Entry 9CG4 (electron microscopy, 3.37 A resolution); this record covers chains B and C of the 6 polymer chains in the assembly.

Chain B (and C):
Molecule: Proliferating cell nuclear antigen
From: Homo sapiens
Notes: chain C of this document is another copy of the same molecule, construct and numbering; everything in this record applies to it too
UniProtKB: P12004 (PCNA_HUMAN); residues 1-261 here = UniProt positions 1-261
Sequence (261 residues; numbered 1 to 261; the number before each row is that of its first residue):
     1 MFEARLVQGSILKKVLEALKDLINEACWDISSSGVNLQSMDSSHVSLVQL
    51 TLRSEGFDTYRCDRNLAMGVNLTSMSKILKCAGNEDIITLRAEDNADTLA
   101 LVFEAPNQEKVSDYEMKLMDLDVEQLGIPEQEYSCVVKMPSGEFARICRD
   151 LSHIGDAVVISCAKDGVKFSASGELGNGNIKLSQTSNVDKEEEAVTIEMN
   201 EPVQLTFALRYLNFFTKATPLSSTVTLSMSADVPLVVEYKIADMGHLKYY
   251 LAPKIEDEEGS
Swiss-Prot annotation at these positions:
  - DNA-binding region: Arg61 to Lys80
  - modified residue: Lys14 (N6-acetyllysine), Lys77 (N6-acetyllysine), Lys80 (N6-acetyllysine), Tyr211 (Phosphotyrosine), Lys248 (N6-acetyllysine)
  - cross-link (Glycyl lysine isopeptide (Lys-Gly)): Lys164 (interchain with G-Cter in SUMO2), Lys254 (interchain with G-Cter in SUMO2)
  - natural variant: Ser228 (S228I: In ATLD2)
  - mutagenesis: Lys13 (K13R: Inhibits acetylation, recruitment to DNA damage sites, inducible ubiquitination and protein degradation, DNA replication and repair synthesis efficiencies, but homotrimer formation, nuclear ...), Lys14 (K14R: Inhibits acetylation, recruitment to DNA damage sites, inducible ubiquitination and protein degradation, DNA replication and repair synthesis efficiencies, but homotrimer formation, nuclear ...), Lys20 (K20R: Inhibits acetylation, recruitment to DNA damage sites, inducible ubiquitination and protein degradation, DNA replication and repair synthesis efficiencies, but homotrimer formation, nuclear ...), Met40 (M40A: Complete loss of interaction with UHRF2), Ser43 to Val45 (No effect on POLD3-binding. Impairs binding to ALKBH2), Lys77 (K77A: Inhibits recruitment to DNA damage sites, but nuclear localization is similar as the wild-type; in association with A-80 ...), Lys80 (K80A: Inhibits recruitment to DNA damage sites, but nuclear localization is similar as the wild-type; in association with A-77 ...), Gln125 to Ile128 (Strong decrease in POLD3-binding. Impairs binding to ALKBH2), Ile128 (I128A: Complete loss of interaction with UHRF2), Lys164 (K164R: Abolishes ubiquitination. No effect on interaction with SHPRH), Val188 to Lys190 (No effect on POLD3-binding. No effect on ALKBH2-binding), Tyr211 (Y211F: Alters chromatin-associated PCNA stability and its function in DNA replication and repair), 3 further mutagenesis entries in UniProt
Disulfide bonds: Cys135-Cys162

How chain B and chain C interact:
Contacting residue pairs - 25 pairs, chain B then chain C:
  Ser74(B) - Leu175(C)
  Lys77(B) - Leu175(C)
  Lys80(B) - His153(C)  hydrogen bond
  Cys81(B) - Asp150(C)
  Cys81(B) - His153(C)
  Gln108(B) - Ser183(C)
  Glu109(B) - Leu182(C)
  Glu109(B) - Ser183(C)  hydrogen bond
  Lys110(B) - Arg146(C)
  Lys110(B) - Ile147(C)
  Lys110(B) - Ile180(C)
  Lys110(B) - Lys181(C)
  Lys110(B) - Leu182(C)
  Val111(B) - Ile180(C)
  Val111(B) - Lys181(C)  hydrogen bond (backbone-backbone)
  Ser112(B) - Ile180(C)
  Asp113(B) - Gly178(C)
  Asp113(B) - Asn179(C)  hydrogen bond (backbone-backbone)
  Tyr114(B) - Ile154(C)  hydrophobic
  Tyr114(B) - Asn177(C)
  Tyr114(B) - Ile180(C)
  Glu115(B) - Leu175(C)
  Glu115(B) - Gly176(C)
  Glu115(B) - Asn177(C)  hydrogen bond (backbone-backbone)
  Lys117(B) - Glu174(C)  hydrogen bond (side chain-backbone)
Also at the interface, not in a pair above, chain B (15 interface residues in all): Ile78, Met116
Also at the interface, not in a pair above, chain C (17 interface residues in all): Gln184, Thr185

Overview:
Chain B and chain C form an interface of 15 and 17 residues respectively; the contacts include 6 hydrogen
bonds. Polar pairs include Lys80(B)-His153(C), Glu109(B)-Ser183(C) and Lys117(B)-Glu174(C). UniProt lists 23
mutagenesis sites on chain B.
Chain B and chain C are both Proliferating cell nuclear antigen (Homo sapiens); the structure, Cryo-EM
structure of FAN1, PCNA and DNA substrate with (CAG)2 extrusion in intermediate state, was determined by
electron microscopy, deposited together with 9CHM, 9CL7 and 9CMA.
